Entry 3W2F (X-ray diffraction, 1.76 A resolution); this record covers chain A.

== Chain A ==
Name: NADH-cytochrome b5 reductase 3
Organism: Sus scrofa
Notes: EC 1.6.2.2
Reference sequence: P83686 (NB5R3_PIG); residues 2-272 here = UniProt positions 2-272
Amino-acid sequence (271 residues; numbered 2 to 272; the number before each row is that of its first residue):
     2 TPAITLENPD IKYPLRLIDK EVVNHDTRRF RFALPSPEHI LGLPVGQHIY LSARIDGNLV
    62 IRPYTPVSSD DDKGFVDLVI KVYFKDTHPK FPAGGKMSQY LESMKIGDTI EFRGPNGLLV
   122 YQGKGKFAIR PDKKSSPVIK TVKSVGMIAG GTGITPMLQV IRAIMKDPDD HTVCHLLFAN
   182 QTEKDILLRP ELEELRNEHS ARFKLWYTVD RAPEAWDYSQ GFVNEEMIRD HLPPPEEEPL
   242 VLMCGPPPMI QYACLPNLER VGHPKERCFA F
Small-molecule neighbours:
  - FAD (flavin-adenine dinucleotide): H49, R63, P64, Y65, T66, V80, I81, K82, Y84, F85, T88, H89, F92, G95, G96, K97, M98, S99, T153, T156, F272
  - NAD (nicotinamide-adenine-dinucleotide): T66, K82, Y84, G151, G152, T153, G154, T156, P157, A180, N181, Q182, D211, F223, C245, G246, P247, P248, P249, M250, A254, F272
UniProt features mapped onto this chain:
  - binding site (FAD): R63, P64, Y65, V80, K82, Y84, K97, M98, S99, T156
  - modified residue: K13 (N6-acetyllysine), Y14 (Phosphotyrosine), K21 (N6-acetyllysine), K91 (N6-acetyllysine)

== In short ==
Chain A binds flavin-adenine dinucleotide and NAD. From UniProt: 10 FAD-binding residues.
Chain A is NADH-cytochrome b5 reductase 3 (Sus scrofa); the structure, Crystal structure of oxidation
intermediate (10 min) of NADH-cytochrome b5 reductase from pig liver, was determined by X-ray diffraction,
deposited together with 3W2E, 3W2G, 3W2H, 3W2I and 3W5H.
